Entry 1MM7 (X-ray diffraction, 1.65 A resolution); this record covers chains A and C.

# Chain A (and C)
Name: Glutamate receptor 2
From: Rattus norvegicus
Notes: fragment: ligand binding core (s1s2j); chain C of this document is another copy of the same molecule, construct and numbering; everything in this record applies to it too
UniProt: P19491 (GRIA2_RAT); the construct has insertions or renumbered stretches relative to UniProt, so the offset changes along the chain: 3-117 = UniProt 413-527; 120-263 = UniProt 653-796
Amino-acid sequence (263 residues; numbered 1 to 263; the number before each row is that of its first residue):
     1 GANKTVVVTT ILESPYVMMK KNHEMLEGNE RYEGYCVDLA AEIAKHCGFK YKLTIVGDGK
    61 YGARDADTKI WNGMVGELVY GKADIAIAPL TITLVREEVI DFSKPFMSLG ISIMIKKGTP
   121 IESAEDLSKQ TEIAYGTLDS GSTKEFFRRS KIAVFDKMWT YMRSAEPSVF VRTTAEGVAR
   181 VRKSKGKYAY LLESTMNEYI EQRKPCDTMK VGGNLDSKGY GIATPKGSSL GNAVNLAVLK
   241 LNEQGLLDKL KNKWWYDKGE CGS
Disordered / not traced: 1-3, 262-263
Disulfides: Cys206-Cys261
Sequence notes: cloning artifact (1-2); linker (118-119)
Bound ions: Zn2+ site 1: His23 (shared with Asp65(C) of chain C); Zn2+ site 2: Glu42, His46 (shared with 1 residue of chain B); Zn2+ site 3: Glu166 (shared with 2 residues of chain B)
Small-molecule neighbours: quisqualate (QUS; (S)-2-amino-3-(3,5-dioxo-[1,2,4]oxadiazolidin-2-yl)-propionic acid): Tyr61, Pro89, Leu90, Thr91, Arg96, Leu138, Ser140, Gly141, Ser142, Thr143, Leu192, Glu193, Met196, Tyr220
Curated features (UniProtKB/Swiss-Prot):
  - binding site (L-glutamate): Pro89, Thr91, Arg96, Ser142, Thr143, Glu193
  - site: Arg64 (Interaction with the cone snail toxin Con-ikot-ikot), Ile121 (Crucial to convey clamshell closure to channel opening), Arg148 (Interaction with the cone snail toxin Con-ikot-ikot), Lys240 (Interaction with the cone snail toxin Con-ikot-ikot)
  - glycosylation: Asn3 (N-linked (GlcNAc...) asparagine)
  - modified residue (Phosphoserine): Ser150, Ser184

# Chain A / chain C interface
Contacting residue pairs (26; chain A residue first):
  Ile92(A) - Lys104(C)
  Ile92(A) - Leu239(C)  hydrophobic
  Thr93(A) - Glu243(C)
  Leu94(A) - Leu236(C)
  Leu94(A) - Leu239(C)  hydrophobic
  Leu94(A) - Lys240(C)
  Leu94(A) - Glu243(C)  hydrogen bond (backbone-side chain)
  Glu97(A) - Lys104(C)  salt bridge
  Glu97(A) - Asn235(C)  hydrogen bond
  Glu97(A) - Leu239(C)
  Phe102(A) - Lys104(C)  hydrogen bond (backbone-side chain)
  Ser103(A) - Lys104(C)
  Lys104(A) - Glu97(C)  salt bridge
  Lys104(A) - Phe102(C)  hydrogen bond (side chain-backbone)
  Lys104(A) - Ser103(C)
  Pro105(A) - Pro105(C)
  Ser217(A) - Asn242(C)  hydrogen bond (backbone-side chain)
  Asn235(A) - Glu97(C)  hydrogen bond
  Leu236(A) - Leu94(C)  hydrophobic
  Leu239(A) - Ile92(C)  hydrophobic
  Leu239(A) - Glu97(C)
  Lys240(A) - Leu94(C)
  Asn242(A) - Ser217(C)  hydrogen bond (side chain-backbone)
  Glu243(A) - Thr93(C)
  Glu243(A) - Leu94(C)  hydrogen bond (side chain-backbone)
  Gln244(A) - Arg149(C)
Interface residues without a listed pair, chain A (21 interface residues in all): Glu98, Ser108, Asp216, Lys218, Asp248
Interface residues without a listed pair, chain C (21 interface residues in all): Glu98, Ser108, Ile152, Asp216, Asp248

# Overview
Chain A and chain C each contribute 21 residues to their interface, with 8 hydrogen bonds and 2 salt bridges.
Polar contacts include Glu97(A)-Lys104(C), Leu94(A)-Glu243(C) and Glu97(A)-Asn235(C). Ligands of chain A:
quisqualate. Curated annotation (UniProt) lists 6 L-glutamate-binding residues on chain A.
Both chains are Glutamate receptor 2 (Rattus norvegicus). Entry 1MM7 (Crystal Structure of the GluR2 Ligand
Binding Core (S1S2J) in Complex with Quisqualate in a Zinc ...) was determined by X-ray diffraction together
with 1MM6 from the same study.
